Entry 6X3S (electron microscopy, 3.12 A resolution); this record covers chains L and K of the 9 polymer chains in the assembly.

== Chain L ==
Molecule: Kappa Fab Light Chain
Organism: Mus musculus
Notes: antibody fragment or engineered binder
Amino-acid sequence (213 residues; numbered 1 to 213; the number before each row is that of its first residue):
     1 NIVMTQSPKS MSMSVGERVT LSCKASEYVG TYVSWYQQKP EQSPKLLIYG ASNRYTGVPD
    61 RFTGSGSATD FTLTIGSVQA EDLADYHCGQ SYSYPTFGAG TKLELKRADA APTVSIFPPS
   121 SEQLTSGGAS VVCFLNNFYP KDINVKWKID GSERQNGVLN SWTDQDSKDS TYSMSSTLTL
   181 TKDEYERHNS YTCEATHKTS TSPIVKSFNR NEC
Not modelled in the structure: 107-213
Disulfides: C23-C88

== Chain K ==
Molecule: IgG2b Fab Heavy Chain
Organism: Mus musculus
Notes: antibody fragment or engineered binder
Amino-acid sequence (454 residues; row label = number of the first residue in the row):
     1 EVQLQQSGAE LVKPGASVKL SCTASGFNIK DTYMYWVKQR PEQGLEWIGR IDPANGDTKY
    61 DPKFQGKATI TTDTFSNTAY LQLSSLTSED TAVYYCARKG LRWAMDYWGQ GTSVTVSTAK
   121 TTPPSVYPLA PGCGDTTGSS VTLGCLVKGY FPESVTVTWN SGSLSSSVHT FPALLQSGLY
   181 TMSSSVTVPS STWPSQTVTC SVAHPASSTT VDKKLEPSGP ISTINPCPPC KECHKCPAPN
   241 LEGGPSVFIF PPNIKDVLMI SLTPKVTCVV VDVSEDDPDV QISWFVNNVE VHTAQTQTHR
   301 EDYNSTIRVV STLPIQHQDW MSGKEFKCKV NNKDLPSPIE RTISKIKGLV RAPQVYILPP
   361 PAEQLSRKDV SLTCLVVGFN PGDISVEWTS NGHTEENYKD TAPVLDSDGS YFIYSKLNMK
   421 TSKWEKTDSF SCNVRHEGLK NYYLKKTISR SPGK
Not modelled in the structure: 1, 119-454
Disulfides: C22-C96

== Chain L / chain K interface ==
Residue-residue contacts - 30 pairs, chain L then chain K:
  T31(L) - R102(K)  hydrogen bond
  Y32(L) - R102(K)
  S34(L) - A104(K)
  Y36(L) - A104(K)
  Y36(L) - M105(K)  hydrogen bond (side chain-backbone)
  Y36(L) - W108(K)
  Q38(L) - Q39(K)  hydrogen bond
  Q38(L) - Y95(K)
  Q42(L) - Y95(K)  hydrogen bond (backbone-side chain)
  S43(L) - G109(K)  hydrogen bond (side chain-backbone)
  P44(L) - W108(K)
  L46(L) - A104(K)  hydrophobic
  L46(L) - D106(K)
  Y49(L) - L101(K)
  Y49(L) - R102(K)
  G50(L) - R102(K)
  N53(L) - R102(K)  hydrogen bond
  Y55(L) - D106(K)
  Y55(L) - Y107(K)
  H87(L) - L45(K)
  S91(L) - W103(K)  hydrogen bond (side chain-backbone)
  Y94(L) - W47(K)  hydrophobic
  Y94(L) - K59(K)
  P95(L) - Y35(K)  hydrophobic
  P95(L) - W47(K)
  P95(L) - M105(K)  hydrophobic
  F97(L) - L45(K)
  F97(L) - M105(K)  hydrophobic
  G98(L) - G44(K)
  A99(L) - G44(K)
Interface residues without a listed pair, chain L (22 interface residues in all): N1, K9
Interface residues without a listed pair, chain K (21 interface residues in all): V37, E42, R50, D61, P62

== Overview ==
The interface between chain L and chain K involves 22 residues on one side and 21 on the other, with 7
hydrogen bonds. Among the polar pairs are T31(L)-R102(K), Y36(L)-M105(K) and Q38(L)-Q39(K).
Here chain L is Kappa Fab Light Chain and chain K is IgG2b Fab Heavy Chain, both from Mus musculus. Entry 6X3S
(Human GABAA receptor alpha1-beta2-gamma2 subtype in complex with bicuculline methbromide) was determined by
electron microscopy, deposited together with 6X3T, 6X3U, 6X3V, 6X3W, 6X3X, 6X3Z and 6X40.
